PDB entry 5ZVS | electron microscopy, 3.80 A resolution | chains A and B of the 12 polymer chains in the assembly

[Chain A (and B)]
Molecule: VP3
Source organism: Grass carp reovirus
Notes: chain B of this document is another copy of the same molecule, construct and numbering; everything in this record applies to it too
Reference sequence: Q9E3V8 (Q9E3V8_9REOV); residues 1-1214 here = UniProt positions 1-1214
Amino-acid sequence (1214 residues; each row starts with the number of its first residue):
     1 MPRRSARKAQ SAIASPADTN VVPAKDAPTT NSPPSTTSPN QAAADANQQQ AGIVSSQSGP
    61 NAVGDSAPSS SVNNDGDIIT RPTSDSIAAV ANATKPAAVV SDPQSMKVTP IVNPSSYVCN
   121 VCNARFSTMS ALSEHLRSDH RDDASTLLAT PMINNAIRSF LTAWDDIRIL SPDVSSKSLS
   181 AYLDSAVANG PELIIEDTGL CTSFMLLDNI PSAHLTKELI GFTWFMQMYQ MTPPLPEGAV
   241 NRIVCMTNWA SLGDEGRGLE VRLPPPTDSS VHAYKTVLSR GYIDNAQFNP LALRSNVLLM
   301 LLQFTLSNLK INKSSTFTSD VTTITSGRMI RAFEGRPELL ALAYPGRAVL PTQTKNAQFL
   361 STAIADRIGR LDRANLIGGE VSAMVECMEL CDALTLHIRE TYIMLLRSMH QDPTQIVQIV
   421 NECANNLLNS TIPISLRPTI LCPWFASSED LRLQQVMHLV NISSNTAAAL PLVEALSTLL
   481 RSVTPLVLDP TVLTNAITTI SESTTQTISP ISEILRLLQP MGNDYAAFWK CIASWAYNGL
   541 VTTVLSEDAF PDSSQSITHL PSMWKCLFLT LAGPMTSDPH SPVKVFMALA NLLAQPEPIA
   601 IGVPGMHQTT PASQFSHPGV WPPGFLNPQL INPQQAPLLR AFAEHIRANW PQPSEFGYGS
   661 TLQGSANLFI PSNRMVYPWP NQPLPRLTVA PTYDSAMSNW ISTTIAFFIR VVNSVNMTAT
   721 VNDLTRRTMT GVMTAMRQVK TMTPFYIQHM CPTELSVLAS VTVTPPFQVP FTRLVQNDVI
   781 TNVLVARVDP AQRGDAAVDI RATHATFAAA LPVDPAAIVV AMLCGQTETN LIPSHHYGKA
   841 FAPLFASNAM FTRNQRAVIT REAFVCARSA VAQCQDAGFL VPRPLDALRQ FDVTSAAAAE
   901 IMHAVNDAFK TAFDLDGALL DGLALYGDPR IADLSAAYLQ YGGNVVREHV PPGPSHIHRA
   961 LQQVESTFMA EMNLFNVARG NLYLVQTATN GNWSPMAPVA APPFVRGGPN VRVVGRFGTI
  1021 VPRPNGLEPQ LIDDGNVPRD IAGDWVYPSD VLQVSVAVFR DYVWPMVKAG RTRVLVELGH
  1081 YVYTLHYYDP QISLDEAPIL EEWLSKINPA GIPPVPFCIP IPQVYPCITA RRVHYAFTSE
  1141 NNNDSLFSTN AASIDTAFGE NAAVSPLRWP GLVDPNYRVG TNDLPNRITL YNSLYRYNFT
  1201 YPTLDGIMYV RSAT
Disordered / not traced: 1-148, 334-336, 1212-1214 (chain B: 1-14, 142-154, 173-183, 502-523)

[How chain A and chain B interact]
Contacting residue pairs (133; chain A residue first):
  Leu-278(A) with Thr-829(B); Asn-830(B)
  Tyr-282(A) with Asn-830(B); Ile-832(B)
  Asn-289(A) with Asn-830(B), hydrogen bond
  Ser-463(A) with Thr-499(B)
  Ser-464(A) with Thr-499(B); Ile-500(B)
  Asn-465(A) with Thr-499(B), hydrogen bond (backbone-backbone)
  Glu-547(A) with Asn-722(B)
  His-580(A) with Asp-723(B)
  Ser-613(A) with Asn-722(B)
  Gln-614(A) with Thr-718(B), hydrogen bond (backbone-side chain); Ala-719(B)
  Ser-616(A) with Asn-722(B); Asp-723(B); Arg-726(B)
  His-617(A) with Asn-713(B), hydrogen bond (side chain-backbone); Ser-714(B), hydrogen bond (side chain-backbone); Thr-718(B); Arg-726(B)
  Gly-619(A) with Val-715(B)
  Val-620(A) with Val-715(B), hydrophobic; Thr-718(B)
  Ile-780(A) with Arg-727(B), hydrogen bond (backbone-side chain)
  Thr-781(A) with Arg-727(B), hydrogen bond (backbone-side chain)
  Arg-793(A) with Tyr-693(B); Arg-737(B), hydrogen bond (side chain-backbone)
  Asp-795(A) with Ser-702(B); Arg-737(B), salt bridge
  Val-798(A) with Arg-737(B)
  Arg-801(A) with Ile-709(B); Asn-713(B); Thr-730(B); Thr-734(B)
  Ala-802(A) with Ile-709(B), hydrophobic; Thr-734(B), hydrogen bond (backbone-side chain); Arg-737(B)
  Thr-803(A) with Arg-737(B); Gln-738(B), hydrogen bond (backbone-side chain)
  His-804(A) with Thr-734(B), hydrogen bond (backbone-side chain)
  Ala-805(A) with Thr-734(B)
  Thr-806(A) with Thr-730(B)
  Phe-807(A) with Arg-727(B)
  Ala-808(A) with Leu-724(B); Arg-727(B); Thr-728(B)
  Ala-809(A) with Leu-724(B)
  Ala-810(A) with Leu-724(B), hydrophobic
  Gln-875(A) with Thr-688(B); Val-689(B)
  Asp-876(A) with Arg-686(B), salt bridge; Thr-688(B)
  Arg-889(A) with Thr-1214(B)
  Gln-890(A) with Arg-686(B)
  Phe-891(A) with Ile-832(B), hydrophobic; Ala-1213(B), hydrophobic; Thr-1214(B)
  Asp-892(A) with Thr-829(B); Asn-830(B), hydrogen bond; Leu-831(B), hydrogen bond (side chain-backbone)
  Val-893(A) with Arg-686(B); Leu-687(B)
  Thr-894(A) with Leu-687(B)
  Ser-895(A) with Lys-740(B), hydrogen bond
  Ala-896(A) with Glu-828(B)
  Glu-900(A) with Thr-829(B), hydrogen bond
  Leu-925(A) with Ala-496(B), hydrophobic
  Tyr-926(A) with Gln-738(B); Val-739(B); Lys-740(B), hydrogen bond (backbone-backbone)
  Asp-928(A) with Tyr-693(B), hydrogen bond; Lys-740(B)
  Arg-930(A) with Leu-687(B), hydrogen bond (side chain-backbone); Thr-688(B), hydrogen bond (side chain-backbone); Val-689(B); Thr-692(B)
  Ile-931(A) with Val-689(B), hydrophobic; Tyr-693(B)
  Ala-988(A) with Met-106(B), hydrophobic
  Arg-1016(A) with Arg-1211(B); Ser-1212(B), hydrogen bond (backbone-side chain); Thr-1214(B)
  Phe-1017(A) with Asn-426(B); Asn-429(B); Val-1210(B); Arg-1211(B)
  Thr-1019(A) with Asn-429(B); Thr-431(B); Tyr-1209(B)
  Ile-1020(A) with Thr-431(B); Tyr-1209(B)
  Val-1021(A) with Thr-431(B)
  Pro-1022(A) with Asn-120(B)
  Asp-1050(A) with Ser-1212(B); Ala-1213(B); Thr-1214(B)
  Val-1051(A) with Ser-1212(B)
  Val-1054(A) with Trp-164(B); His-835(B); Val-1210(B), hydrophobic
  Ala-1057(A) with Ala-163(B)
  Val-1058(A) with Tyr-1209(B), hydrophobic
  Asp-1061(A) with Ser-116(B); Tyr-117(B), hydrogen bond (backbone-side chain); Val-118(B)
  Tyr-1062(A) with Tyr-117(B), hydrophobic; Asn-120(B), hydrogen bond
  Pro-1065(A) with Ile-111(B); Val-112(B), hydrophobic
  Lys-1068(A) with Pro-110(B), hydrogen bond (side chain-backbone); Ile-111(B), hydrogen bond (side chain-backbone)
  Ala-1069(A) with Ile-111(B), hydrophobic
  Gln-1091(A) with Gln-104(B)
  Ile-1092(A) with Pro-103(B)
  Ser-1093(A) with Pro-103(B), hydrogen bond (backbone-backbone); Ser-105(B); Lys-107(B)
  Asp-1095(A) with Lys-107(B); Val-108(B); Thr-109(B), hydrogen bond
  Ala-1097(A) with Thr-109(B)
  Pro-1098(A) with Thr-109(B)
  Pro-1109(A) with Trp-164(B); Asp-165(B); His-835(B), hydrogen bond (backbone-side chain); Lys-839(B)
  Ile-1128(A) with Gln-104(B), hydrogen bond (backbone-side chain)
  Thr-1129(A) with Gln-104(B)
  Ala-1130(A) with Gln-104(B), hydrogen bond (backbone-side chain)
  Arg-1131(A) with Met-106(B)
  Val-1133(A) with Met-106(B), hydrophobic; Lys-107(B)
Also at the interface, not in a pair above, chain A (93 interface residues in all): Lys-177, Ser-180, Leu-291, Thr-542, Asp-578, Pro-579, Val-603, Gly-605, Met-606, Asn-782, Val-788, Gln-792, Asp-799, Ala-897, Gly-927, Tyr-941, Gly-1018, Leu-1094, Glu-1101
Also at the interface, not in a pair above, chain B (76 interface residues in all): Asn-113, Leu-427, Leu-428, Pro-433, Thr-491, Val-492, Asn-495, Ser-501, Ala-706, Arg-710, Thr-720, Gly-731, Ala-735, Met-742, Pro-833

[Summary]
93 residues of chain A and 76 residues of chain B are in contact; the contacts include 29 hydrogen bonds and 2
salt bridges. Among the polar pairs are Asp-795(A)/Arg-737(B), Asp-876(A)/Arg-686(B) and
Asn-289(A)/Asn-830(B).
Both chains are VP3 (Grass carp reovirus). Entry 5ZVS (Structure of RNA polymerase complex and genome within a
dsRNA virus provides insights into the mechanisms ...) was determined by electron microscopy together with
5ZVT from the same study.
